Entry 4Q5J (X-ray diffraction, 2.77 A resolution); this record covers chains A and E.

# Chain A
Name: Protein BRASSINOSTEROID INSENSITIVE 1
Organism: Arabidopsis thaliana
Notes: EC 2.7.10.1, 2.7.11.1; fragment: kinase domain
Reference sequence: O22476 (BRI1_ARATH); residues 863-1180 here = UniProt positions 863-1180
Amino-acid sequence (341 residues; numbered 840 to 1180; the number before each row is that of its first residue):
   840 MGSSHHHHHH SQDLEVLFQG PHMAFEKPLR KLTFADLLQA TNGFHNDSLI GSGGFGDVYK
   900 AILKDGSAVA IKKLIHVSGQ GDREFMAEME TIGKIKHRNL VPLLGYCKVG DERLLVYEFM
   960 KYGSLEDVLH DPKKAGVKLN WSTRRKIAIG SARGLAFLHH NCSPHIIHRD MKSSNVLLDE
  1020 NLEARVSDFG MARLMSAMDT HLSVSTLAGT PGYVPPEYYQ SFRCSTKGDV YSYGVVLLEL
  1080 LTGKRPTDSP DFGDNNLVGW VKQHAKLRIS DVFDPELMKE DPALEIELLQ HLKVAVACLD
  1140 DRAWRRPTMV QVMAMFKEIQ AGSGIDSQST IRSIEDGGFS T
Disordered / not traced: 840-851, 918-920, 969-976, 1161-1180
Construct notes: expression tag (840-862)
Modified residues: Mse-840 (selenomethionine); Mse-862, Mse-925, Mse-928, Mse-959, Mse-1010, Mse-1030, Mse-1034, Mse-1037, Mse-1117, Mse-1148, Mse-1152, Mse-1154 (selenomethionine; parent Met); Thr-1039 (phosphothreonine; TPO); Ser-1042, Ser-1044, Ser-1060 (phosphoserine; SEP)
Curated features (UniProtKB/Swiss-Prot):
  - active site: Asp-1009 (Proton acceptor)
  - binding site (ATP): Ile-889 to Val-897, Lys-911, Glu-957 to Mse-959, Ser-963 to Asp-966, Asp-1009 to Asn-1014, Asp-1027
  - modified residue: Thr-872 (Phosphothreonine), Thr-880 (Phosphothreonine), Ser-887 (Phosphoserine), Ser-891 (Phosphoserine), Tyr-956 (Phosphotyrosine), Ser-981 (Phosphoserine), Thr-982 (Phosphothreonine), Ser-1035 (Phosphoserine), Thr-1039 (Phosphothreonine), Ser-1042 (Phosphoserine), Ser-1044 (Phosphoserine), Thr-1045 (Phosphothreonine), Thr-1049 (Phosphothreonine), Tyr-1052 (Phosphotyrosine), Ser-1060 (Phosphoserine), Tyr-1072 (Phosphotyrosine), Ser-1166 (Phosphoserine), Ser-1168 (Phosphoserine), Thr-1169 (Phosphothreonine), Ser-1172 (Phosphoserine) and 2 more in UniProt
  - mutagenesis: Thr-872 (T872A: 10-fold increase in peptide phosphorylation), Tyr-898 (Y898F: No effect on kinase activity), Ala-909 (A909T: In bri1-1; brassinosteroid-insensitive dwarf mutant), Lys-911 (K911E: Loss of kinase activity; dwarf mutant), Tyr-945 (Y945F: No effect on kinase activity), Tyr-956 (Y956F: Loss of kinase activity), Tyr-961 (Y961F: No effect on kinase activity), Arg-983 (R983N: In bri1-8; brassinosteroid-insensitive dwarf mutant; R983Q: In bri1-108; brassinosteroid-insensitive dwarf mutant), Gly-989 (G989I: In bri1-301; impaired kinase activity and loss of autophosphorylation), Ala-1031 (A1031T: In bri1-104; brassinosteroid-insensitive dwarf mutant and slightly reduced activity, but no effect on interaction with TTL), Thr-1039 (T1039A: Abolishes peptide phosphorylation, and to a lower level autophosphorylation), Ser-1042 (S1042A: Abolishes peptide phosphorylation, and to a lower level autophosphorylation), 17 further mutagenesis entries in UniProt
Ligand contacts: AMP-PNP (ANP; phosphoaminophosphonic acid-adenylate ester): Ile-889, Gly-890, Ser-891, Gly-892, Gly-893, Val-897, Ala-909, Lys-911, Tyr-956, Glu-957, Phe-958, Mse-959, Gly-962, Ser-963, Asp-966, Lys-1011, Ser-1013, Asn-1014, Leu-1016, Asp-1027
What the authors report for this chain:
  - catalytic residues: Asp-1009 (proposed by the authors, not directly observed)
  - mutagenesis - K1132D: unchanged catalytic activity with BRI1 kinase inhibitor 1 (chain E)
  - specificity-determining residues: Ala-1104, Ile-1125, Leu-1128 (proposed by the authors, not directly observed)

# Chain E
Name: BRI1 kinase inhibitor 1
Notes: fragment: C-terminal peptide
Reference sequence: Q9FMZ0 (BKI1_ARATH); residue numbers follow UniProt; this construct covers 306-325
Amino-acid sequence (21 residues; each row starts with the number of its first residue):
   306 STMEELQAAI QAAIAHCKNS Y
Disordered / not traced: 306-307, 323-326
Construct notes: expression tag (326)
Curated features (UniProtKB/Swiss-Prot):
  - mutagenesis: Cys-322 (C322A: No effect on phosphorylation and subcellular location)

# Chain A / chain E interface
Contacting residue pairs (14):
  Lys-1101(A) / Leu-311(E)
  Ala-1104(A) / Leu-311(E)  hydrophobic
  Lys-1105(A) / Glu-310(E)
  Lys-1105(A) / Ala-314(E)
  Ile-1108(A) / Ala-318(E)  hydrophobic
  Ile-1125(A) / Ile-319(E)  hydrophobic
  Leu-1128(A) / Ile-319(E)  hydrophobic
  Leu-1128(A) / Cys-322(E)  hydrophobic
  Leu-1131(A) / Ile-315(E)  hydrophobic
  Val-1135(A) / Gln-312(E)
  Val-1135(A) / Ile-315(E)  hydrophobic
  Ala-1136(A) / Gln-312(E)
  Asp-1139(A) / Met-308(E)
  Asp-1140(A) / Met-308(E)
Other interface residues (no listed pair), chain A (12 interface residues in all): Arg-1141
Other interface residues (no listed pair), chain E (10 interface residues in all): Glu-309
Interface features reported in the paper:
  - hot spots on chain E (mutagenesis) - Q316E (Km = 2.34 +/- 0.44 uM): increased binding to Protein BRASSINOSTEROID INSENSITIVE 1 (chain A)

# Overview
The interface between chain A and chain E involves 12 residues on one side and 10 on the other. Chain A binds
AMP-PNP. From the paper: the catalytic residue Asp-1009(A); Q316E of chain E increases binding to Protein
BRASSINOSTEROID INSENSITIVE 1 (chain A).
Chain A is Protein BRASSINOSTEROID INSENSITIVE 1 (Arabidopsis thaliana) and chain E is BRI1 kinase inhibitor
1; the structure, Crystal structure of SeMet derivative BRI1 in complex with BKI1, was determined by X-ray
diffraction, deposited together with 4OH4.
